PDB entry 7T5V | X-ray diffraction, 1.26 A resolution | chain A

# Chain A
Name: Helix-turn-helix domain-containing protein
Source organism: Escherichia coli
Notes: fragment: C-terminal residues 67-107
UniProtKB: A0A1X1LKI5 (A0A1X1LKI5_ECOLX); residue numbers follow UniProt; this construct covers 67-107
Sequence (44 residues; row label = number of the first residue in the row):
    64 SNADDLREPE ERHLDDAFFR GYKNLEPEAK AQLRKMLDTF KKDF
Disordered / not traced: 64-73
Sequence notes: expression tag (64-66); engineered mutation Met-99 (Ile in A0A1X1LKI5)
From the paper describing this entry:
  - post-translational modification sites: Phe-82

# Overview
The paper reports a modification site at Phe-82.
Chain A is Helix-turn-helix domain-containing protein (Escherichia coli); the structure, Structure of E. coli
CapH C-terminal domain I99M mutant, was determined by X-ray diffraction together with 7T5T, 7T5U and 7T5W from
the same study.
